PDB entry 6B2Z | electron microscopy, 3.60 A resolution | chains 1 and a of the 38 polymer chains in the assembly

== Chain 1 ==
Name: ATP synthase subunit c, mitochondrial
Organism: Saccharomyces cerevisiae (strain ATCC 204508 / S288c)
UniProt: P61829 (ATP9_YEAST); residue numbers follow UniProt; this construct covers 1-76
Sequence (76 residues; each row starts with the number of its first residue):
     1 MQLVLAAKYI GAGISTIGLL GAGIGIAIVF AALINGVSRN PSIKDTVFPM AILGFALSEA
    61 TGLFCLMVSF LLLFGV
Not modelled in the structure: 76
Curated features (UniProtKB/Swiss-Prot):
  - site: E59 (Reversibly protonated during proton transport)
  - modified residue: M1 (N-formylmethionine)
  - natural variant: T46 (T46L: In strain: DS400/A3 and KL14-4A), L53 (L53F: In strain: DS400/A3, DS401 and 1 more), L57 (L57V: In oligomycin-resistant mutant and cross-resistance to venturicidin), C65 (C65S: In oligomycin-resistant mutant)
Reported in the primary citation:
  - catalytic residues: E59 (citing earlier work)

== Chain a ==
Name: ATP synthase subunit a
Organism: Saccharomyces cerevisiae (strain ATCC 204508 / S288c)
UniProt: P00854 (ATP6_YEAST); residues 1-249 here correspond to UniProt positions 11-259 (UniProt number = residue number + 10)
Sequence (249 residues; numbered 1 to 249; the number before each row is that of its first residue):
     1 SPLDQFEIRT LFGLQSSFID LSCLNLTTFS LYTIIVLLVI TSLYTLTNNN NKIIGSRWLI
    61 SQEAIYDTIM NMTKGQIGGK NWGLYFPMIF TLFMFIFIAN LISMIPYSFA LSAHLVFIIS
   121 LSIVIWLGNT ILGLYKHGWV FFSLFVPAGT PLPLVPLLVI IETLSYFARA ISLGLRLGSN
   181 ILAGHLLMVI LAGLTFNFML INLFTLVFGF VPLAMILAIM MLEFAIGIIQ GYVWAILTAS
   241 YLKDAVYLH
Reported in the primary citation:
  - catalytic residues: R176 (citing earlier work)
  - catalytic residues: E162, E223, D244 (proposed by the authors, not directly observed)

== How chain 1 and chain a interact ==
Contacting residue pairs - 12 pairs, chain 1 then chain a:
  A56(1) with L222(a)
  L57(1) with I226(a), hydrophobic
  A60(1) with L222(a), hydrophobic
  L63(1) with L187(a); I219(a), hydrophobic
  F64(1) with A183(a)
  M67(1) with A183(a); L186(a), hydrophobic; L187(a), hydrophobic; I190(a), hydrophobic
  L71(1) with P2(a), hydrophobic; I190(a), hydrophobic
Also at the interface, not in a pair above, chain 1 (8 interface residues in all): F70
Also at the interface, not in a pair above, chain a (12 interface residues in all): G184, L191, L194, I229

== Summary ==
The interface between chain 1 and chain a involves 8 residues on one side and 12 on the other. From the paper:
catalytic residues E59(1) and R176(a) among others.
Here chain 1 is ATP synthase subunit c, mitochondrial and chain a is ATP synthase subunit a, both from
Saccharomyces cerevisiae (strain ATCC 204508 / S288c). Entry 6B2Z (Cryo-EM structure of the dimeric FO region
of yeast mitochondrial ATP synthase) was determined by electron microscopy, deposited together with 6B8H.
